Entry 2YPV (X-ray diffraction, 1.80 A resolution); this record covers chains A and L of the 3 polymer chains in the assembly.

== Chain A ==
Protein: Lipoprotein
Source organism: Neisseria meningitidis MC58
UniProtKB: Q6QCC2 (Q6QCC2_NEIME); residues 4-255 here correspond to UniProt positions 23-274 (UniProt number = residue number + 19)
Amino-acid sequence (253 residues; row label = number of the first residue in the row):
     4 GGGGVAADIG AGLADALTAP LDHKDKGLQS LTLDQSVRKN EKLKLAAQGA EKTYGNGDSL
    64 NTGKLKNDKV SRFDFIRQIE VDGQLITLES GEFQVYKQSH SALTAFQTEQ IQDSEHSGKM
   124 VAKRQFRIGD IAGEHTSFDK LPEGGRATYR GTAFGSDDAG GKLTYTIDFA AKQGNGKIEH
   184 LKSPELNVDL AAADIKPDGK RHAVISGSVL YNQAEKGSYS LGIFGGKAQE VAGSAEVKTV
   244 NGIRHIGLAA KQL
Unresolved in the structure: 4-14, 83-87, 115-122
Construct notes: expression tag (256)
From the paper describing this entry:
  - conformationally variable residues (loop rearrangement): Ala-238 to Ile-249
  - mutagenesis - R130L/N215G/E239T/N244E/H248E (>100-fold): decreased binding to mAb 12C1

== Chain L ==
Protein: Fab 12C1
Source organism: Mus musculus
Notes: antibody fragment or engineered binder
Amino-acid sequence (214 residues; row label = number of the first residue in the row):
     1 DIVLTQSPSS IYASLGERVT LTCKASQDIH NYLNWFQQKP GKSPKTLIYR ANRLVDGVPS
    61 RFSGGGSGQD YSLTISSLEF EDIGIYYCLQ YDEFPPTFGG GTRLEIKRAD AAPTVSIFPP
   121 SSEQLTSGGA SVVCFLNNFY PKDINVKWKI DGSERQNGVL NSWTDQDSKD STYSMSSTLT
   181 LTKDEYERHN SYTCEATHKT STSPIVKSFN RNEC
Unresolved in the structure: 213-214
Disulfide bonds: Cys-23/Cys-88, Cys-134/Cys-194

== Chain A / chain L interface ==
Pairs across the interface (16; chain A residue first):
  Arg-41(A) / Asp-28(L)
  Arg-41(A) / Ser-67(L)  hydrogen bond
  Arg-41(A) / Gly-68(L)
  Lys-126(A) / Glu-93(L)
  Gln-128(A) / His-30(L)
  Gln-128(A) / Asp-92(L)  hydrogen bond (side chain-backbone)
  Arg-130(A) / His-30(L)
  Arg-130(A) / Asp-92(L)  salt bridge
  Glu-239(A) / Tyr-32(L)  hydrogen bond
  Glu-239(A) / Arg-50(L)  salt bridge
  Val-243(A) / Phe-94(L)
  Asn-244(A) / Phe-94(L)
  Gly-245(A) / Phe-94(L)
  Ile-246(A) / Tyr-32(L)  hydrophobic
  Ile-246(A) / Tyr-91(L)  hydrophobic
  His-248(A) / Tyr-32(L)  hydrogen bond
The authors on this interface:
  - epitope / paratope residues, chain A: Arg-41(A), Gln-128(A), Arg-130(A), Glu-239(A), Thr-242(A), Ile-246(A), His-248(A)

== Overview ==
Chain A and chain L each contribute 10 residues to their interface, with 4 hydrogen bonds and 2 salt bridges.
Polar pairs include Arg-130(A)/Asp-92(L), Glu-239(A)/Arg-50(L) and Arg-41(A)/Ser-67(L). From the paper:
R130L/N215G/E239T/N244E/H248E of chain A reduce binding to mAb 12C1; epitope/paratope residues Arg-41(A),
Gln-128(A) and Arg-130(A) among others.
Here chain A is Lipoprotein (Neisseria meningitidis MC58) and chain L is Fab 12C1 (Mus musculus). Entry 2YPV
(Crystal structure of the Meningococcal vaccine antigen factor H binding protein in complex with a
bactericidal ...) was determined by X-ray diffraction.
